Entry 5XJF (X-ray diffraction, 2.50 A resolution); this record covers chains A and C of the 3 polymer chains in the assembly.

# Chain A
Protein: Immunoglobulin gamma-1 heavy chain
Source organism: Homo sapiens
UniProtKB: P0DOX5 (IGG1_HUMAN); residues 225-447 here correspond to UniProt positions 227-449 (UniProt number = residue number + 2)
Chain sequence (223 residues; numbered 225 to 447; the number before each row is that of its first residue):
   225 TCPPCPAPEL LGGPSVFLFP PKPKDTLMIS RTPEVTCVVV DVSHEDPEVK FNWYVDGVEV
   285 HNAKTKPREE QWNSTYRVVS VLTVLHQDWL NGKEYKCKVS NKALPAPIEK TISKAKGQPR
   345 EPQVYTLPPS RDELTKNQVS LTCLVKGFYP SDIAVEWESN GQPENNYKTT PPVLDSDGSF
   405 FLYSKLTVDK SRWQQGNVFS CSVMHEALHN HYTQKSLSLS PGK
Unresolved in the structure: 225-229, 445-447
Construct notes: engineered mutation Trp296 (Tyr298 in P0DOX5)
Swiss-Prot annotation at these positions:
  - glycosylation: Asn297 (N-linked (GlcNAc...) (complex) asparagine)
Disulfides: Cys261-Cys321, Cys367-Cys425
Glycans and other covalent adducts: glycan linked to Asn297
From the paper describing this entry:
  - post-translational modification sites: Asn297

# Chain C
Protein: Low affinity immunoglobulin gamma Fc region receptor III-A
Source organism: Homo sapiens
UniProtKB: P08637 (FCG3A_HUMAN); residues 3-175 here correspond to UniProt positions 21-193 (UniProt number = residue number + 18)
Chain sequence (179 residues; each row starts with the number of its first residue):
     3 EDLPKAVVFL EPQWYRVLEK DSVTLKCQGA YSPEDQSTQW FHNESLISSQ ASSYFIDAAT
    63 VDDSGEYRCQ TQLSTLSDPV QLEVHIGWLL LQAPRWVFKE EDPIHLRCHS WKNTALHKVT
   123 YLQNGKGRKY FHHNSDFYIP KATLKDSGSY FCRGLVGSKN VSSETVQITI TQGHHHHHH
Unresolved in the structure: 3-9, 31-41, 53-55, 74-75, 175-181
Construct notes: engineered mutation Gln38 (Asn56 in P08637), Gln74 (Asn92 in P08637), Val158 (Phe176 in P08637), Gln169 (Asn187 in P08637); expression tag (176-181)
Swiss-Prot annotation at these positions:
  - glycosylation (N-linked (GlcNAc...) asparagine): Asn45, Asn162
Disulfides: Cys29-Cys71, Cys110-Cys154
Glycans and other covalent adducts: N-acetylglucosamine (NAG) linked to Asn45, Asn162
From the paper describing this entry:
  - post-translational modification sites: Asn45, Asn162

# How chain A and chain C interact
Pairs across the interface (22):
  Leu235(A) - His135(C)
  Gly236(A) - His119(C)
  Gly236(A) - His134(C)
  Gly236(A) - His135(C)
  Gly237(A) - Lys120(C)  hydrogen bond (backbone-side chain)
  Gly237(A) - His134(C)  hydrogen bond (backbone-side chain)
  Pro238(A) - His134(C)
  Ser239(A) - Lys120(C)  hydrogen bond
  Asp265(A) - Lys120(C)  salt bridge
  Asp265(A) - Tyr132(C)
  Asp265(A) - His134(C)
  Ser267(A) - His134(C)  hydrogen bond
  Glu269(A) - Lys131(C)  salt bridge
  Trp296(A) - Gly127(C)
  Trp296(A) - Lys128(C)  hydrogen bond (backbone-side chain)
  Trp296(A) - Gly129(C)
  Ser298(A) - Gly129(C)
  Ser298(A) - Arg130(C)  hydrogen bond (side chain-backbone)
  Ser298(A) - Lys131(C)
  Ser298(A) - Tyr132(C)
  Thr299(A) - Tyr132(C)
  Ala327(A) - His134(C)
Interface residues without a listed pair, chain A (13 interface residues in all): Asn297
Interface residues without a listed pair, chain C (11 interface residues in all): Thr122

# In short
The interface between chain A and chain C involves 13 residues on one side and 11 on the other; the contacts
include 6 hydrogen bonds and 2 salt bridges. Polar contacts include Asp265(A)-Lys120(C), Glu269(A)-Lys131(C)
and Gly237(A)-Lys120(C). Covalently linked N-acetylglucosamine: at Asn45(C) and Asn162(C). The paper reports
modification sites Asn297(A) and Asn45(C) among others.
Here chain A is Immunoglobulin gamma-1 heavy chain and chain C is Low affinity immunoglobulin gamma Fc region
receptor III-A, both from Homo sapiens. Entry 5XJF (Crystal structure of fucosylated IgG Fc Y296W mutant
complexed with bis-glycosylated soluble form of Fc gamma ...) was determined by X-ray diffraction together
with 5XJE from the same study.
